8VNG - chains C and A of the 4 polymer chains in the assembly; structure by X-ray diffraction, 1.60 A resolution.

== Chain C ==
Molecule: 21-nt DNA strand
Sequence (21 nucleotides; each row starts with the number of its first residue):
   401 TTGACTCTCT TAAGAGAGTC A
Ion coordination: Mn2+: DA413, DG414 (shared with 1 residue of chain B); Na+: DA413, DG414 (shared with 1 residue of chain B)

== Chain A ==
Name: Intron-encoded endonuclease I-PpoI
From: Physarum polycephalum
Notes: EC 3.1.-.-
Reference sequence: Q94702 (PPO1_PHYPO); numbering as in UniProt (aligned over 2-163)
Sequence (162 residues; numbered 2 to 163; the number before each row is that of its first residue):
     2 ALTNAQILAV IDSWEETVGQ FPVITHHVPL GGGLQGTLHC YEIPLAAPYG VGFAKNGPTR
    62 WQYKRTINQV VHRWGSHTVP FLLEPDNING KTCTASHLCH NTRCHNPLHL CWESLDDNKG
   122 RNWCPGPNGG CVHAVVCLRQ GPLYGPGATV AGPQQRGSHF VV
Ion coordination: Zn2+ site 1: Cys-41, Cys-100, Cys-105, His-110; Mn2+: Asn-119 (shared with 2 residues of chain D); Na+: Asn-119 (shared with 2 residues of chain D); Zn2+ site 2: Cys-125, Cys-132, His-134, Cys-138
From the paper describing this entry:
  - catalytic residues: His-98
  - mutagenesis - H78A/H98A, H98A: decreased catalytic activity
  - mutagenesis - H78A: unchanged catalytic activity

== How chain C and chain A interact ==
Contacting residue pairs (18; chain C residue first):
  DT401(C) / Thr-67(A)  phosphate contact
  DT402(C) / Arg-66(A)  salt bridge to the phosphate
  DT402(C) / Thr-67(A)  base contact
  DG403(C) / Val-52(A)  phosphate contact
  DG403(C) / Gly-53(A)  hydrogen bond to the phosphate
  DG403(C) / Lys-65(A)  hydrogen bond to the base
  DA404(C) / Ala-48(A)  phosphate contact
  DA404(C) / Pro-49(A)  phosphate contact
  DA404(C) / Ala-55(A)  base contact
  DA404(C) / Lys-65(A)  base contact
  DC405(C) / Ala-48(A)  phosphate contact
  DC405(C) / Lys-56(A)  base contact
  DT406(C) / Lys-56(A)  base contact
  DT406(C) / Asn-57(A)  base contact
  DC407(C) / Asn-57(A)  hydrogen bond to the base
  DT411(C) / Leu-116(A)  base contact
  DT411(C) / Lys-120(A)  hydrogen bond to the base
  DA412(C) / Asp-117(A)  sugar contact
Interface residues without a listed pair, chain C (11 interface residues in all): DT408, DT410
Interface residues without a listed pair, chain A (17 interface residues in all): Tyr-50, Phe-54, Val-72, Arg-74

== Overview ==
Chain C and chain A form an interface of 11 and 17 residues respectively, with 4 hydrogen bonds and 1 salt
bridge. Polar pairs include DG403(C)/Lys-65(A), DC407(C)/Asn-57(A) and DT411(C)/Lys-120(A). The Mn2+ site is
built by DA413(C) and DG414(C). The paper reports the catalytic residue His-98(A); H78A/H98A and H98A of chain
A reduce catalytic activity.
Here chain C is a 21-nt DNA strand and chain A is Intron-encoded endonuclease I-PpoI (Physarum polycephalum).
Entry 8VNG (Homing endonuclease I-PpoI-DNA complex:reaction at pH6.0 (K+ MES) with 500 uM Mn2+ for 40s) was
determined by X-ray diffraction (same publication as 8VMO, 8VMP, 8VMQ, 8VMR, 8VMS, 8VMT and 35 further
entries).
